PDB entry 9C98 | X-ray diffraction, 3.04 A resolution | chains O and U of the 28 polymer chains in the assembly

== Chain O ==
Protein: Proteasome subunit alpha type-2
Organism: Saccharomyces cerevisiae
Reference sequence: P23639 (PSA2_YEAST); numbering as in UniProt (aligned over 1-250)
Chain sequence (250 residues; numbered 1 to 250; the number before each row is that of its first residue):
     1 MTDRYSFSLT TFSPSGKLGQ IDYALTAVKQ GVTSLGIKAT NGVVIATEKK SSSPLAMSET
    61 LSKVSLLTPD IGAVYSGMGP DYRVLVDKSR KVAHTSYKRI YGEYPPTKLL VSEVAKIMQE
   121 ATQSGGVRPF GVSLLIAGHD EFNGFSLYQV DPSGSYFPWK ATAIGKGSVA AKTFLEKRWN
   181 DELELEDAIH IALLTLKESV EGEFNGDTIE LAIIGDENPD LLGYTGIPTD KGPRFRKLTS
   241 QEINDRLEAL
Unresolved in the structure: 1
UniProt features mapped onto this chain:
  - cross-link: Lys108 (Glycyl lysine isopeptide (Lys-Gly) (interchain with G-Cter in ubiquitin))

== Chain U ==
Protein: Proteasome subunit alpha type-1
Organism: Saccharomyces cerevisiae
Reference sequence: P21243 (PSA1_YEAST); residues -8 to 243 here correspond to UniProt positions 1-252 (UniProt number = residue number + 9)
Chain sequence (252 residues; numbered -8 to 243; the number before each row is that of its first residue; numbers below 1 keep their minus sign (Met-8 is residue -8)):
    -8 MSGAAAASAA GYDRHITIFS PEGRLYQVEY AFKATNQTNI NSLAVRGKDC TVVISQKKVP
    52 DKLLDPTTVS YIFCISRTIG MVVNGPIPDA RNAALRAKAE AAEFRYKYGY DMPCDVLAKR
   112 MANLSQIYTQ RAYMRPLGVI LTFVSVDEEL GPSIYKTDPA GYYVGYKATA TGPKQQEITT
   172 NLENHFKKSK IDHINEESWE KVVEFAITHM IDALGTEFSK NDLEVGVATK DKFFTLSAEN
   232 IEERLVAIAE QD
Unresolved in the structure: -8 to 1
Ion coordination: Mg2+: Thr8, Arg122, Met125

== Chain O / chain U interface ==
Residue-residue contacts (69; chain O residue first):
  Asp3(O) with Tyr124(U)
  Tyr5(O) with Ile7(U); Ala123(U); Tyr124(U), hydrophobic
  Leu9(O) with Ile9(U), hydrophobic; Ala123(U), hydrophobic
  Gln20(O) with Ile9(U); Phe10(U), hydrogen bond (side chain-backbone)
  Tyr23(O) with Phe10(U); Ser11(U); Pro12(U), hydrophobic; Gly14(U)
  Ala24(O) with Phe10(U), hydrophobic
  Thr26(O) with Glu13(U); Gly14(U)
  Ala27(O) with Gly14(U)
  Gln30(O) with Glu13(U)
  Ser53(O) with Thr170(U); Glu174(U)
  Pro54(O) with Lys158(U); Glu174(U)
  Leu55(O) with Tyr157(U); Lys158(U), hydrogen bond (backbone-backbone); Ala159(U); Thr170(U); Leu173(U), hydrophobic; Glu174(U); Phe177(U), hydrophobic
  Ala56(O) with Gly156(U); Tyr157(U), hydrophobic
  Met57(O) with Tyr146(U); Gly156(U), hydrogen bond (backbone-backbone); Tyr157(U); Lys158(U)
  Thr60(O) with Tyr146(U); Val155(U); Gly156(U), hydrogen bond (side chain-backbone)
  Leu61(O) with Val155(U), hydrophobic
  Met78(O) with Phe10(U), hydrophobic; Leu16(U), hydrophobic; Tyr153(U)
  Gly79(O) with Tyr153(U), hydrogen bond (backbone-side chain)
  Pro80(O) with Gln117(U); Ala151(U); Gly152(U); Tyr153(U)
  Asp81(O) with Gln117(U), hydrogen bond
  Arg83(O) with Ala113(U); Asn114(U), hydrogen bond; Gly152(U), hydrogen bond (side chain-backbone); Tyr154(U)
  Val84(O) with Asn114(U); Gln117(U)
  Asp87(O) with Lys110(U), salt bridge; Asn114(U), hydrogen bond
  Gly125(O) with Arg122(U)
  Gly126(O) with Arg122(U); Ala123(U), hydrogen bond (backbone-backbone)
  Val127(O) with Gln121(U); Arg122(U)
  Arg128(O) with Thr8(U); Phe10(U); Leu16(U); Thr120(U), hydrogen bond (side chain-backbone); Gln121(U), hydrogen bond (backbone-side chain)
  Pro129(O) with Phe10(U); Gln121(U)
  Phe130(O) with Gln121(U)
  Gly131(O) with Phe10(U)
Also at the interface, not in a pair above, chain O (34 interface residues in all): Thr2, Gly77, Arg90, Ala121
Also at the interface, not in a pair above, chain U (34 interface residues in all): Arg37, Thr160

== Overview ==
Chain O and chain U each contribute 34 residues to their interface, with 12 hydrogen bonds and 1 salt bridge.
Among the polar pairs are Asp87(O)-Lys110(U), Gln20(O)-Phe10(U) and Thr60(O)-Gly156(U). The Mg2+ site is built
by Thr8(U), Arg122(U) and Met125(U).
Chain O is Proteasome subunit alpha type-2 and chain U is Proteasome subunit alpha type-1, both from
Saccharomyces cerevisiae; the structure, Yeast 20S proteasome soaked with isolated TMC-86A, was determined by
X-ray diffraction, deposited together with 9C97, 9AW3, 9AW5, 9AW6 and 9AW7.
